2ZCU - chain A; structure by X-ray diffraction, 1.80 A resolution.

# Chain A
Molecule: Uncharacterized oxidoreductase ytfG
Organism: Escherichia coli
Notes: EC 1.6.5.5
UniProt: P39315 (YTFG_ECOLI); residues 1-286 here = UniProt positions 1-286
Amino-acid sequence (286 residues; each row starts with the number of its first residue):
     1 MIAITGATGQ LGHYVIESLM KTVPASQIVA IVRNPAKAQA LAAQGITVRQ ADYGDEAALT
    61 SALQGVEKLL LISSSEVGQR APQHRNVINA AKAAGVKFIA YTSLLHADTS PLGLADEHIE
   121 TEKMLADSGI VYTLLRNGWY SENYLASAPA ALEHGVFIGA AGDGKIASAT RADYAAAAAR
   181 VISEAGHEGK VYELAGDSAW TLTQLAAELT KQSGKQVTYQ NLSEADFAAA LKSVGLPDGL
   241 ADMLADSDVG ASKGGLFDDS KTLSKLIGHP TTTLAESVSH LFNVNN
Not modelled in the structure: 74-81, 284-286
Ion coordination: Cu ion near His280 (its only coordinating residue here)
Curated features (UniProtKB/Swiss-Prot):
  - binding site (NADP(+)): Gly6 to Leu11, Arg33, Ser73 to Ser75, Gly138 to Asn143, Arg171

# Summary
From UniProt: 17 NADP+-binding residues.
Chain A is Uncharacterized oxidoreductase ytfG (Escherichia coli); the structure, Crystal structure of a new
type of NADPH-dependent quinone oxidoreductase (QOR2) from escherichia coli, was determined by X-ray
diffraction together with 2ZCV from the same study.
